Entry 7OMA (X-ray diffraction, 3.10 A resolution); this record covers chains A and E of the 6 polymer chains in the assembly.

Chain A:
Name: RNA-dependent RNA polymerase
Organism: Thosea asigna virus
UniProt: Q6A562 (Q6A562_9VIRU); numbering as in UniProt (aligned over 11-671)
Amino-acid sequence (684 residues; row label = number of the first residue in the row; numbers below 1 keep their minus sign (Met-12 is residue -12)):
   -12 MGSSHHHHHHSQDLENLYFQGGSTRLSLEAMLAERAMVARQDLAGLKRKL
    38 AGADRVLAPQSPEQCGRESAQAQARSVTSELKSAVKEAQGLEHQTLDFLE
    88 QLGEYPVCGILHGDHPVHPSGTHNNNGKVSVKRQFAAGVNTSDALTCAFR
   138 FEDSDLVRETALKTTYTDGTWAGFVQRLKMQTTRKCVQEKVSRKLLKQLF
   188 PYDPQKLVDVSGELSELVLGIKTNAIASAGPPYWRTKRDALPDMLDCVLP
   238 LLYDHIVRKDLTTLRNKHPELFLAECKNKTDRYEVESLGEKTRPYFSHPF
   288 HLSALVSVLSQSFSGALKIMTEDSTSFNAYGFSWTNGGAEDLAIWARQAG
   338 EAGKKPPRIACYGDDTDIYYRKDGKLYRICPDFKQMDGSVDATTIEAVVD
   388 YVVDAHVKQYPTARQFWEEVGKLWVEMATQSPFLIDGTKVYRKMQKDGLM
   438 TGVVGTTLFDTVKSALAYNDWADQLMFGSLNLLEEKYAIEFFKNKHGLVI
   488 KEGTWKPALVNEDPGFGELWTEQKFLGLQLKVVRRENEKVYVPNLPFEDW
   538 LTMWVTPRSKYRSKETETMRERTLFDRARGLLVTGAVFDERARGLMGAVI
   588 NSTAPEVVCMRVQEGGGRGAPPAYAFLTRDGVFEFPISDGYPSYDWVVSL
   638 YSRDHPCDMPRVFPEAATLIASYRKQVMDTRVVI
Unresolved in the structure: -12 to 11, 126-128, 547-551, 601-623
Construct notes: initiating methionine (-12); expression tag (-11 to 10)
Metal / ion sites: Mg2+: Asp351, Asp369, Phe370 (together with pyrophosphate) (shared with U9(E) of chain E)
Ligand contacts: pyrophosphate (POP): Arg164, Arg280, Asp351, Asp369, Phe370, Lys371, Gln372, Met373, Asp374, Lys488
What the authors report for this chain:
  - conformationally variable residues (side-chain flip): Asp369
  - binding site for the 9-nt RNA strand (chain E): Arg280, Thr438, Asp447
  - contacts within the chain: Asp374-Thr438 (hydrogen bond)
  - Mg2+ coordination: Asp351, Asp369
  - catalytic residues: Asp351, Asp369
  - binding site for pyrophosphate: Arg280, Lys488
  - binding site for the 8-nt RNA strand: Lys264, Tyr282

Chain E:
Molecule: 9-nt RNA strand
Organism: synthetic construct
Sequence (9 nucleotides; row label = number of the first residue in the row):
     1 CAAAAUUUU
Unresolved in the structure: 1-2
Metal / ion sites: Mg2+: U9 (together with pyrophosphate) (shared with Asp351(A), Asp369(A), Phe370(A) of chain A)

How chain A and chain E interact:
Residue-residue contacts (31; chain A residue first):
  Lys266(A) with U9(E), hydrogen bond to the base
  Arg269(A) with U6(E), salt bridge to the phosphate
  Arg280(A) with U9(E), salt bridge to the phosphate
  Tyr349(A) with U7(E), hydrogen bond to the base; U8(E), sugar contact
  Gly350(A) with U8(E), sugar contact
  Asp351(A) with U8(E), phosphate contact; U9(E), phosphate contact
  Asp352(A) with U8(E), sugar contact
  Asp369(A) with U9(E), phosphate contact
  Met373(A) with U9(E), phosphate contact
  Asp374(A) with U9(E), hydrogen bond to the phosphate
  Thr438(A) with U9(E), hydrogen bond to the sugar
  Thr443(A) with U9(E), base contact
  Thr444(A) with U8(E), base contact
  Asp447(A) with U9(E), hydrogen bond to the sugar
  Leu513(A) with U7(E), sugar contact
  Gly514(A) with U7(E), sugar contact
  Met540(A) with U6(E), sugar contact; U7(E), phosphate contact
  Arg545(A) with U6(E), salt bridge to the phosphate; U7(E), salt bridge to the phosphate
  Asp563(A) with A4(E), hydrogen bond to the sugar
  Arg564(A) with A4(E), phosphate contact; A5(E), salt bridge to the phosphate; U6(E), salt bridge to the phosphate
  Gly567(A) with A5(E), sugar contact
  Leu568(A) with A5(E), sugar contact
  Thr571(A) with A5(E), hydrogen bond to the sugar; U6(E), sugar contact
  Gln600(A) with A3(E), base contact
Also at the interface, not in a pair above, chain A (27 interface residues in all): Leu436, Leu515, Val599

In short:
27 residues of chain A and 7 residues of chain E are in contact; the contacts include 7 hydrogen bonds and 6
salt bridges. Polar pairs include Lys266(A)-U9(E), Tyr349(A)-U7(E) and Thr438(A)-U9(E). From the paper:
catalytic residues Asp351(A) and Asp369(A); a binding site for the 9-nt RNA strand (chain E) at Arg280(A),
Thr438(A) and Asp447(A).
Here chain A is RNA-dependent RNA polymerase (Thosea asigna virus) and chain E is a 9-nt RNA strand (synthetic
construct). Entry 7OMA (Thosea asigna virus RdRP domain elongation complex) was determined by X-ray
diffraction, deposited together with 7OM2, 7OM6, 7OM7 and 7OM9.
